PDB entry 8V54 | electron microscopy, 4.10 A resolution (low resolution: residue-level contacts below are approximate; hydrogen-bond / salt-bridge calls are withheld) | chains A and T of the 5 polymer chains in the assembly

# Chain A
Name: DNA polymerase subunit gamma-1
From: Homo sapiens
UniProtKB: P54098 (DPOG1_HUMAN); numbering as in UniProt (aligned over 26-1239)
Sequence (1229 residues; each row starts with the number of its first residue):
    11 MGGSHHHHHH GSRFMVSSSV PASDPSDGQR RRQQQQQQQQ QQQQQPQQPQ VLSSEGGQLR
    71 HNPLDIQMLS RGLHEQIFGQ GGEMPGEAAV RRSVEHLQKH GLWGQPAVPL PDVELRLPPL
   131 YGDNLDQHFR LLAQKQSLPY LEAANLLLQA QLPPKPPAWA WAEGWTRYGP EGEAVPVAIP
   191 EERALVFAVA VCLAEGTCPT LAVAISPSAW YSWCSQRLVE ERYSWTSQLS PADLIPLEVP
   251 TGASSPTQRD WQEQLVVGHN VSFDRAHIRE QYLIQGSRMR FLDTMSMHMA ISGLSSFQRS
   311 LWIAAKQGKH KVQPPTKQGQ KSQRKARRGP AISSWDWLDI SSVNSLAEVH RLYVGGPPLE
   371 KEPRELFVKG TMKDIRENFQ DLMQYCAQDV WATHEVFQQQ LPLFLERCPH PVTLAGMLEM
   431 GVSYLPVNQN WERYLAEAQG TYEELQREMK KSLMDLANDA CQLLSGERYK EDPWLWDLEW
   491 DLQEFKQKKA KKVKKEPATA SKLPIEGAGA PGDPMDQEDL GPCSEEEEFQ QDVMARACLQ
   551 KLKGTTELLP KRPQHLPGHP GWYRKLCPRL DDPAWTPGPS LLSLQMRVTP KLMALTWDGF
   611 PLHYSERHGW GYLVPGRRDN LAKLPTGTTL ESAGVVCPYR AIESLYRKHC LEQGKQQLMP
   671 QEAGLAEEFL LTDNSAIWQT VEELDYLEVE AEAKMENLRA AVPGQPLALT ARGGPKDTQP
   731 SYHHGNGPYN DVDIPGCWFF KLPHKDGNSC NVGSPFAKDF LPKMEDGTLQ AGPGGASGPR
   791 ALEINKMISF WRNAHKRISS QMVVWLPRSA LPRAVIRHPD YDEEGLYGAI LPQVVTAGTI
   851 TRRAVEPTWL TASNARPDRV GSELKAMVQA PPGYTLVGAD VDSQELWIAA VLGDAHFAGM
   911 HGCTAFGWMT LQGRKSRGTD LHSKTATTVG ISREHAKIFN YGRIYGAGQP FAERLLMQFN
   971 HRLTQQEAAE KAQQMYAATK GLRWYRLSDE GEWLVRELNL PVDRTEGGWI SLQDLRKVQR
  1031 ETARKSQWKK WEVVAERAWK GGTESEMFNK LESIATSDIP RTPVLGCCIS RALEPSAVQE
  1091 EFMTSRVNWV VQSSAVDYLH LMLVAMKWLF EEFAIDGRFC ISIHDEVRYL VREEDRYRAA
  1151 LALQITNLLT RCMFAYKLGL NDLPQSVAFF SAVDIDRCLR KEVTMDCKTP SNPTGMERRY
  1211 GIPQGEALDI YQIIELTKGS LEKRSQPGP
Disordered / not traced: 11-66, 252-259, 319-341, 499-527, 630-727, 997-1046, 1234-1239
Construct notes: initiating methionine (11); expression tag (12-25); engineered mutation Ala198 (Asp in P54098), Ala200 (Glu in P54098)
Curated features (UniProtKB/Swiss-Prot):
  - region: Gln43 to Gln55 (Does not contribute to polymerase and exonuclease enzymatic activities), Thr858 to Asn864 (Trigger loop)
  - motif: Val267 to Arg275 (Exo II), Tyr395 to Thr403 (Exo III), Val887 to Leu896 (Pol A), Arg943 to Gly958 (Pol B), His1134 to Val1141 (Pol C)
  - binding site (DNA): Ser306, Ser593, Lys806, Thr849, Thr1094, Ser1095
  - binding site (RNA): Arg579, His754, Gly763, Lys768, Ser863, Arg869
  - binding site (a 2'-deoxyribonucleoside 5'-triphosphate): Asp890, Val891, Ser893, Glu895, Arg943, Lys947, Tyr951, Asp1135
  - binding site (Mg(2+)): Asp890, Val891, Asp1135
  - site (Critical for replication fidelity and mismatch recognition): Arg853, Gln1102
  - natural variant: Gln55 (Q55QQ; Q55QQQ), Arg227 (R227W: In PEOB1 and MTDPS4B), Arg232 (R232G: In MTDPS4A; R232H: In LS), Leu244 (L244P: In MTDPS4A), Thr251 (T251I: In PEOB1, MTDPS4A and MTDPS4B), Gly268 (G268A: In PEOB1), Arg275 (R275Q: Found in a patient with epileptic encephalopathy, developmental delay and moderate intellectual disability; uncertain significance), His277 (H277L: In PEOB1; uncertain significance), Gly303 (G303R: In MTDPS4A), Leu304 (L304R: In PEOB1 and SANDO; L304SANDO: In PEOB1), Ser305 (S305R: In MTDPS4A), Gln308 (Q308H: In PEOB1), 51 further natural variant entries in UniProt
  - mutagenesis: Asp274 (D274A: Unable to idle at the 5'-end of the nascent DNA strand. Continues DNA synthesis into double-stranded DNA past the 5'-end creating a flap structure that cannot be ligated), Lys498 (K498C: Decreases processive DNA synthesis), Lys499 (K499C: Decreases processive DNA synthesis), Lys501 (K501C: Decreases processive DNA synthesis), Val543 to Leu558 (Markedly decreases the stimulation by POLG2, resulting in impaired processive DNA synthesis), Leu549 (L549N: Decreases processive DNA synthesis), Leu552 (L552N: Decreases processive DNA synthesis), Lys553 (K553N: Decreases processive DNA synthesis), Arg853 (R853A: Abolishes primer DNA extention in the presence of dNTPs. Impairs intrinsic polymerase processivity. Enhances exonuclease activity leading to primer DNA degradation), Asp890 (D890N: Abolishes DNA polymerase activity), Asp1135 (D1135N: Abolishes DNA polymerase activity)

# Chain T
Molecule: 44-nt DNA strand
Sequence (44 nucleotides; each row starts with the number of its first residue; numbers below 1 keep their minus sign (DG-16 is residue -16)):
   -16 GCACTGGCCG TCGTTTTACG GTCGTGACTG GGAAAACCCT GGCG
Disordered / not traced: -16 to 2, 26-27

# How chain A and chain T interact
Contacting residue pairs (21; chain A residue first):
  Ser305(A) - DT5(T)
  Ser306(A) - DT5(T)
  Arg309(A) - DC6(T)
  Lys561(A) - DA19(T)
  Ser593(A) - DA10(T)
  Gln595(A) - DA10(T)
  Met596(A) - DA10(T)
  Met596(A) - DC11(T)
  Arg597(A) - DC11(T)
  Glu616(A) - DT12(T)
  Asn803(A) - DG7(T)
  Arg807(A) - DG7(T)
  Thr849(A) - DG4(T)
  Thr849(A) - DT5(T)
  Ile850(A) - DG4(T)
  Ile850(A) - DT5(T)
  Val855(A) - DC6(T)
  Pro857(A) - DG7(T)
  Tyr955(A) - DG3(T)
  Gly956(A) - DG3(T)
  Ser1095(A) - DG4(T)
Also at the interface, not in a pair above, chain A (25 interface residues in all): Lys806, Gly848, Arg853, Thr861, Thr1094, Asn1098, Gln1102
Also at the interface, not in a pair above, chain T (10 interface residues in all): DT8

# Overview
25 residues of chain A face 10 of chain T across their interface. UniProt lists 6 DNA-binding residues, 6
RNA-binding residues, 8 residues binding 2'-deoxyribonucleoside 5'-triphosphate and 3 Mg2+-binding residues on
chain A.
Chain A is DNA polymerase subunit gamma-1 (Homo sapiens) and chain T is a 44-nt DNA strand; the structure,
Engaged conformation of the human mitochondrial DNA polymerase gamma bound to DNA, was determined by electron
microscopy together with 8V55, 8V5D and 8V5R from the same study.
